3H73 - chain A; structure by X-ray diffraction, 1.70 A resolution.

== Chain A ==
Molecule: Sialidase A
From: Streptococcus pneumoniae
Notes: EC 3.2.1.18
Reference sequence: P62576 (NANA_STRR6); residues 317-793 here = UniProt positions 317-793
Chain sequence (477 residues; numbered 317 to 793; the number before each row is that of its first residue):
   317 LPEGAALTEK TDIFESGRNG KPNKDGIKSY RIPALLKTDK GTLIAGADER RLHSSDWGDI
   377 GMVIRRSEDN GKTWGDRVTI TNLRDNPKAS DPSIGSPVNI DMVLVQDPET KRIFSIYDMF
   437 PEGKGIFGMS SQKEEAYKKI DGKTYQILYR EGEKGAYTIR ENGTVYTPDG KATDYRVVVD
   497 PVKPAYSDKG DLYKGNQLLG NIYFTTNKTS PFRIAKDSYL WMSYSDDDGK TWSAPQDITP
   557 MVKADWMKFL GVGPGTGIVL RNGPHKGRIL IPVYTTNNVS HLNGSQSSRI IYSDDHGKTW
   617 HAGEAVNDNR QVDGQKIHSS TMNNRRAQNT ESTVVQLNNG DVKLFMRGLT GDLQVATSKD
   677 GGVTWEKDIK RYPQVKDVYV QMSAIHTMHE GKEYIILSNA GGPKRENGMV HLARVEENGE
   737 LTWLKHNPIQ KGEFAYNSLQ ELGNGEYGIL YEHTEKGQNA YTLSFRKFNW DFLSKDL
Not modelled in the structure: 317-319
Ligand contacts: 2-deoxy-2,3-dehydro-N-acetyl-neuraminic acid (DAN): Arg347, Ile348, Arg366, Asp372, Ile416, Asp417, Asp434, Ile442, Phe443, Phe565, Tyr590, Leu598, Gln602, Glu647, Arg663, Tyr695, Arg721, Tyr752
Curated features (UniProtKB/Swiss-Prot):
  - active site: Asp372 (Proton acceptor), Glu647
  - binding site (substrate): Arg347, Arg663
From the paper describing this entry:
  - binding site for 2-deoxy-2,3-dehydro-N-acetyl-neuraminic acid: Arg347, Arg366, Asp417, Ile442, Phe443, Arg663, Arg721

== Overview ==
Ligands of chain A: 2-deoxy-2,3-dehydro-N-acetyl-neuraminic acid. UniProt lists active-site residues Asp372
and Glu647 and substrate-binding residues Arg347 and Arg663. The paper reports a binding site for
2-deoxy-2,3-dehydro-N-acetyl-neuraminic acid at Arg347, Arg366 and Asp417 among others.
Chain A is Sialidase A (Streptococcus pneumoniae); the structure, Crystal structure of Streptococcus
pneumoniae D39 neuraminidase A precursor (NanA) in complex with DANA, was determined by X-ray diffraction
(same publication as 3H6J, 3H71 and 3H72).
